Entry 7LJ9 (electron microscopy, 3.00 A resolution); this record covers chains B and D of the 4 polymer chains in the assembly.

== Chain B (and D) ==
Protein: ATP-citrate synthase
Source organism: Homo sapiens
Notes: EC 2.3.3.8; chain D of this document is another copy of the same molecule, construct and numbering; everything in this record applies to it too
UniProtKB: P53396 (ACLY_HUMAN); residue numbers follow UniProt; this construct covers 1-1101
Amino-acid sequence (1101 residues; each row starts with the number of its first residue):
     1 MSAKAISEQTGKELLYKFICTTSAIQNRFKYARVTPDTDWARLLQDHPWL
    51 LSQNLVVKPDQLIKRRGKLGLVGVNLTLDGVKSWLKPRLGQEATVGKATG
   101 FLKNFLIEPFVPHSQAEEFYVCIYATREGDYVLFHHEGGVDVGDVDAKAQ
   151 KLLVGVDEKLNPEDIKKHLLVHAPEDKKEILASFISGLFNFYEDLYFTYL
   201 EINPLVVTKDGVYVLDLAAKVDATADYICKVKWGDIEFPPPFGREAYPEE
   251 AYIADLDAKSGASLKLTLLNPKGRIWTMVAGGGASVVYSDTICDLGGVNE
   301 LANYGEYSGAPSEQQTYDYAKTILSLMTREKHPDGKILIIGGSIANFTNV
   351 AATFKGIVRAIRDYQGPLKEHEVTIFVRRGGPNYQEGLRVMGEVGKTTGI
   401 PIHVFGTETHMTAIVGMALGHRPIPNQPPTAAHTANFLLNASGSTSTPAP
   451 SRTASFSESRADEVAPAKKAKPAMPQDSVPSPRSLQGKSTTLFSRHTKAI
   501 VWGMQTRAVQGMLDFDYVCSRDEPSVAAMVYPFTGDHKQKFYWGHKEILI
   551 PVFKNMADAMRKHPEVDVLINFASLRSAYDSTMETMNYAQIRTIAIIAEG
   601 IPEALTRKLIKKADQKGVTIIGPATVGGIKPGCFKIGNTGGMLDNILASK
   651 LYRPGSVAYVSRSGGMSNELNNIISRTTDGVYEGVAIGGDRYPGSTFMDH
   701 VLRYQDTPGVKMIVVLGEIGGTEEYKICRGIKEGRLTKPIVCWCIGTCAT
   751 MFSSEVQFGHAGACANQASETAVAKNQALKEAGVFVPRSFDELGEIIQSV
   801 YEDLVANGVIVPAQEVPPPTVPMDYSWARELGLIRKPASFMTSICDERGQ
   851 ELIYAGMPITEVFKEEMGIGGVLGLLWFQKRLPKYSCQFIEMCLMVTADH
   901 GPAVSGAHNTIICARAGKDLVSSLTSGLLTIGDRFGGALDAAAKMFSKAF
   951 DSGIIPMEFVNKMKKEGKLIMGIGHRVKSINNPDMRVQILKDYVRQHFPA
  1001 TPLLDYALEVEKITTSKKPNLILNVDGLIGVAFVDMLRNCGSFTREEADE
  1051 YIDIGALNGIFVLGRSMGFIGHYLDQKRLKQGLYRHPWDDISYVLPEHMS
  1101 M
Unresolved in the structure: 1-820, 1100-1101 (chain D: 1, 426-486, 752-760, 1100-1101)
Residues lining bound ligands:
  - acetyl coenzyme A (ACO): K964, L969, I970, I973, T1014, K1017, K1018, L1021
  - oxaloacetate ion (OAA): H900, V904, F935, G936, A938, R986, D1026, F1061, R1065
Curated features (UniProtKB/Swiss-Prot):
  - active site: H760 (Tele-phosphohistidine intermediate)
  - binding site (ATP): K58, R66, G67, P109, V111, E118, D216
  - binding site (Mg(2+)): D257, S260, A262
  - binding site (citrate): G309, N346, T348, Y364, R379
  - binding site (CoA): L779 to S789
  - modified residue: Y131 (Phosphotyrosine), S263 (Phosphoserine), T447 (Phosphothreonine), S451 (Phosphoserine), S455 (Phosphoserine), S459 (Phosphoserine), S481 (Phosphoserine), K540 (N6-acetyllysine), K546 (N6-acetyllysine), K554 (N6-acetyllysine), T639 (Phosphothreonine), S663 (Phosphoserine), Y682 (Phosphotyrosine), S839 (Phosphoserine), K948 (N6-acetyllysine), K968 (N6-acetyllysine), K978 (N6-acetyllysine), K1077 (N6-acetyllysine), S1100 (Phosphoserine)
  - cross-link (Glycyl lysine isopeptide (Lys-Gly)): K540 (interchain with G-Cter in ubiquitin), K546 (interchain with G-Cter in ubiquitin), K554 (interchain with G-Cter in ubiquitin)
  - mutagenesis: K540 (K540R/Q: Decreased acetylation and increased de novo lipid synthesis; when associated with R,Q-546 and R,Q-554. Abolished ubiquitination by the BCR(KLHL25)complex; when associated with R-546 and R-554), K546 (K546R/Q: Decreased acetylation and increased de novo lipid synthesis; when associated with R,Q-540 and R,Q-554. Abolished ubiquitination by the BCR(KLHL25) complex ...), K554 (K554R/Q: Decreased acetylation and increased de novo lipid synthesis; when associated with R,Q-540 and R,Q-546. Abolished ubiquitination by the BCR(KLHL25) complex ...), H760 (H760A: Reduced enzyme activity)
Reported in the primary citation:
  - catalytic residues: E599 (proposed by the authors, not directly observed)

== How chain B and chain D interact ==
Contacting residue pairs (147):
  S839(B) - Y1084(D)
  F840(B) - H908(D)
  F840(B) - I911(D)  hydrophobic
  F840(B) - I912(D)  hydrophobic
  F840(B) - R915(D)
  F840(B) - Y1084(D)
  M841(B) - Q1076(D)  hydrogen bond (backbone-side chain)
  M841(B) - L1079(D)
  M841(B) - Q1081(D)
  T842(B) - P902(D)
  T842(B) - H1072(D)
  T842(B) - D1075(D)  hydrogen bond
  S843(B) - D1075(D)  hydrogen bond
  S843(B) - R1078(D)
  I844(B) - D899(D)
  I844(B) - G1071(D)
  I844(B) - H1072(D)
  I844(B) - D1075(D)
  C845(B) - D899(D)
  C845(B) - G901(D)  hydrogen bond (side chain-backbone)
  E847(B) - H900(D)
  E847(B) - G901(D)
  E847(B) - P902(D)
  E847(B) - A903(D)
  Q850(B) - K978(D)  hydrogen bond (backbone-side chain)
  Q850(B) - N982(D)  hydrogen bond
  L852(B) - D899(D)
  L852(B) - H900(D)
  L852(B) - R986(D)
  Y854(B) - M895(D)  hydrogen bond (side chain-backbone)
  Y854(B) - A898(D)
  Y854(B) - D899(D)
  T860(B) - M985(D)
  F863(B) - M892(D)  hydrophobic
  F863(B) - M895(D)  hydrophobic
  F863(B) - V896(D)  hydrophobic
  F863(B) - I989(D)  hydrophobic
  M867(B) - M895(D)
  G868(B) - M895(D)
  I869(B) - I869(D)  hydrophobic
  I869(B) - E891(D)
  I869(B) - L894(D)  hydrophobic
  I869(B) - M895(D)
  L873(B) - M1067(D)  hydrophobic
  L876(B) - A898(D)  hydrophobic
  L876(B) - G1071(D)
  W877(B) - M1067(D)  hydrogen bond (side chain-backbone)
  W877(B) - I1070(D)  hydrophobic
  W877(B) - G1071(D)
  W877(B) - L1074(D)  hydrophobic
  Q879(B) - R1078(D)  hydrogen bond
  Q888(B) - E866(D)
  E891(B) - G868(D)
  E891(B) - I869(D)
  E891(B) - E891(D)
  L894(B) - I869(D)  hydrophobic
  M895(B) - Y854(D)  hydrogen bond (backbone-side chain)
  M895(B) - F863(D)  hydrophobic
  M895(B) - M867(D)
  M895(B) - G868(D)
  M895(B) - I869(D)
  V896(B) - Y854(D)
  V896(B) - F863(D)  hydrophobic
  A898(B) - Y854(D)
  A898(B) - L876(D)  hydrophobic
  D899(B) - I844(D)
  D899(B) - C845(D)
  D899(B) - L852(D)
  D899(B) - Y854(D)
  D899(B) - L876(D)
  H900(B) - C845(D)
  H900(B) - E847(D)
  H900(B) - L852(D)
  G901(B) - C845(D)  hydrogen bond (backbone-side chain)
  G901(B) - E847(D)
  P902(B) - T842(D)
  P902(B) - E847(D)
  A903(B) - E847(D)  hydrogen bond (backbone-side chain)
  H908(B) - F840(D)
  I911(B) - F840(D)  hydrophobic
  I912(B) - F840(D)  hydrophobic
  R915(B) - F840(D)
  L920(B) - G1055(D)
  L920(B) - G1059(D)
  V921(B) - L928(D)
  V921(B) - L929(D)  hydrophobic
  V921(B) - I931(D)
  V921(B) - V1062(D)  hydrophobic
  L924(B) - V1062(D)  hydrophobic
  T925(B) - T925(D)
  L928(B) - V921(D)
  L929(B) - V921(D)  hydrophobic
  L929(B) - T925(D)
  I931(B) - V921(D)
  K964(B) - R576(D)
  G967(B) - P532(D)
  G967(B) - F533(D)
  L969(B) - F533(D)  hydrophobic
  K978(B) - Q850(D)  hydrogen bond (side chain-backbone)
  N981(B) - K259(D)
  N982(B) - Q850(D)  hydrogen bond
  M985(B) - E851(D)
  M985(B) - T860(D)
  R986(B) - L852(D)
  I989(B) - T860(D)
  I989(B) - F863(D)  hydrophobic
  K1017(B) - R576(D)  hydrogen bond (backbone-side chain)
  Y1051(B) - R1078(D)  hydrogen bond
  I1054(B) - L1074(D)  hydrophobic
  I1054(B) - K1077(D)
  I1054(B) - R1078(D)
  G1055(B) - L920(D)
  A1056(B) - L1074(D)  hydrophobic
  G1059(B) - L920(D)
  V1062(B) - V921(D)  hydrophobic
  V1062(B) - L924(D)  hydrophobic
  L1063(B) - S1066(D)
  L1063(B) - M1067(D)  hydrophobic
  S1066(B) - L1063(D)
  M1067(B) - I869(D)  hydrophobic
  M1067(B) - W877(D)  hydrogen bond (backbone-side chain)
  M1067(B) - L1063(D)  hydrophobic
  G1068(B) - I844(D)
  I1070(B) - W877(D)  hydrophobic
  G1071(B) - I844(D)
  G1071(B) - L876(D)
  G1071(B) - W877(D)
  H1072(B) - T842(D)
  H1072(B) - I844(D)
  Y1073(B) - I1054(D)
  L1074(B) - W877(D)  hydrophobic
  L1074(B) - I1054(D)  hydrophobic
  L1074(B) - A1056(D)  hydrophobic
  D1075(B) - T842(D)  hydrogen bond
  D1075(B) - S843(D)  hydrogen bond
  D1075(B) - I844(D)
  Q1076(B) - M841(D)  hydrogen bond (side chain-backbone)
  K1077(B) - I1054(D)
  R1078(B) - S843(D)
  R1078(B) - Q879(D)  hydrogen bond
  R1078(B) - E1050(D)
  R1078(B) - Y1051(D)  hydrogen bond
  L1079(B) - M841(D)
  K1080(B) - E1050(D)  salt bridge
  Q1081(B) - M841(D)
  Y1084(B) - S839(D)
  Y1084(B) - F840(D)  hydrophobic
Also at the interface, not in a pair above, chain B (85 interface residues in all): I859, V872, M892, K968, I980, I1013, S1016, E1050, N1058, S1092
Also at the interface, not in a pair above, chain D (83 interface residues in all): K230, E547, S577, G849, I859, V872, L873, N1058, G1068, Y1073

== Summary ==
Chain B and chain D form an interface of 85 and 83 residues respectively; the contacts include 22 hydrogen
bonds and 1 salt bridge. Among the polar pairs are K1080(B)-E1050(D), M841(B)-Q1076(D) and T842(B)-D1075(D).
Ligands of chain B: oxaloacetate ion and acetyl coenzyme A. From the paper: the catalytic residue E599(B).
Chain B and chain D are both ATP-citrate synthase (Homo sapiens); the structure, Structure of human ATP
citrate lyase in complex with acetyl-CoA and oxaloacetate, was determined by electron microscopy (same
publication as 7LIW and 7LLA).
